Entry 7TK8 (electron microscopy, 4.70 A resolution (low resolution: residue-level contacts below are approximate; hydrogen-bond / salt-bridge calls are withheld)); this record covers chains A and D of the 27 polymer chains in the assembly.

Chain A:
Name: ATP synthase subunit alpha
From: Saccharomyces cerevisiae
Reference sequence: P07251 (ATPA_YEAST); residues 1-510 here correspond to UniProt positions 36-545 (UniProt number = residue number + 35)
Sequence (510 residues; numbered 1 to 510; the number before each row is that of its first residue):
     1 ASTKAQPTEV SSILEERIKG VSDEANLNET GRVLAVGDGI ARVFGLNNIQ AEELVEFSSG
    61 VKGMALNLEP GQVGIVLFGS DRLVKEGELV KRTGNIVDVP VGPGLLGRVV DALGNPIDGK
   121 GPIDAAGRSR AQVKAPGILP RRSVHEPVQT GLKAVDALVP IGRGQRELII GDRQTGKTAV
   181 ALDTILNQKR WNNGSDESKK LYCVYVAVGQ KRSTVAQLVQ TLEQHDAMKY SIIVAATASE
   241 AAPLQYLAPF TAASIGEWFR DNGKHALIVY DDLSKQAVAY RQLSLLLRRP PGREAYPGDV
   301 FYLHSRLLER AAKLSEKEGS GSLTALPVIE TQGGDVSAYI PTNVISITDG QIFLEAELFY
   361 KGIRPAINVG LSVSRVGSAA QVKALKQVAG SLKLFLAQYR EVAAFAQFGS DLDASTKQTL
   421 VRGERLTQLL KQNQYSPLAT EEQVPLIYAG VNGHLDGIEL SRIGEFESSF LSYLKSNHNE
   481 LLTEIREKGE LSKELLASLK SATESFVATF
Unresolved in the structure: 1-8, 408-409, 510
Curated features (UniProtKB/Swiss-Prot):
  - binding site (ATP): Gly-171 to Thr-178
  - site: Ser-372 (Required for activity)
  - modified residue (Phosphoserine): Ser-22, Ser-143

Chain D:
Name: ATP synthase subunit beta
From: Saccharomyces cerevisiae
Notes: EC 7.1.2.2
Reference sequence: P00830 (ATPB_YEAST); residues 1-478 here correspond to UniProt positions 34-511 (UniProt number = residue number + 33)
Sequence (478 residues; each row starts with the number of its first residue):
     1 ASAAQSTPIT GKVTAVIGAI VDVHFEQSEL PAILNALEIK TPQGKLVLEV AQHLGENTVR
    61 TIAMDGTEGL VRGEKVLDTG GPISVPVGRE TLGRIINVIG EPIDERGPIK SKLRKPIHAD
   121 PPSFAEQSTS AEILETGIKV VDLLAPYARG GKIGLFGGAG VGKTVFIQEL INNIAKAHGG
   181 FSVFTGVGER TREGNDLYRE MKETGVINLE GESKVALVFG QMNEPPGARA RVALTGLTIA
   241 EYFRDEEGQD VLLFIDNIFR FTQAGSEVSA LLGRIPSAVG YQPTLATDMG LLQERITTTK
   301 KGSVTSVQAV YVPADDLTDP APATTFAHLD ATTVLSRGIS ELGIYPAVDP LDSKSRLLDA
   361 AVVGQEHYDV ASKVQETLQT YKSLQDIIAI LGMDELSEQD KLTVERARKI QRFLSQPFAV
   421 AEVFTGIPGK LVRLKDTVAS FKAVLEGKYD NIPEHAFYMV GGIEDVVAKA EKLAAEAN
Unresolved in the structure: 1-5, 476-478
Curated features (UniProtKB/Swiss-Prot):
  - binding site (ATP): Gly-157 to Thr-164
  - modified residue: Thr-79 (Phosphothreonine), Thr-204 (Phosphothreonine), Ser-340 (Phosphoserine)

How chain A and chain D interact:
Residue-residue contacts (6; chain A residue first):
  Leu-34(A) with Gly-55(D)
  Ala-35(A) with His-53(D)
  Val-36(A) with Gln-52(D); His-53(D)
  Arg-82(A) with Ile-33(D)
  Gln-282(A) with Pro-283(D)
Also at the interface, not in a pair above, chain A (7 interface residues in all): Val-84, Ala-238
Also at the interface, not in a pair above, chain D (6 interface residues in all): Gly-290

Summary:
7 residues of chain A and 6 residues of chain D are in contact. Curated annotation (UniProt) lists 8
ATP-binding residues on chain A; 8 ATP-binding residues on chain D.
Here chain A is ATP synthase subunit alpha and chain D is ATP synthase subunit beta, both from Saccharomyces
cerevisiae. Entry 7TK8 (Yeast ATP synthase State 1catalytic(c) with 10 mM ATP backbone model) was determined
by electron microscopy (same publication as 7TJS, 7TJT, 7TJU, 7TJV, 7TJW, 7TJX and 30 further entries).
